Entry 5L0Q (X-ray diffraction, 2.76 A resolution); this record covers chains A and C of the 6 polymer chains in the assembly.

# Chain A
Name: Disintegrin and metalloproteinase domain-containing protein 10
Organism: Bos taurus
Notes: EC 3.4.24.81
Reference sequence: Q10741 (ADA10_BOVIN); residues 455-646 here = UniProt positions 455-646
Sequence (203 residues; each row starts with the number of its first residue):
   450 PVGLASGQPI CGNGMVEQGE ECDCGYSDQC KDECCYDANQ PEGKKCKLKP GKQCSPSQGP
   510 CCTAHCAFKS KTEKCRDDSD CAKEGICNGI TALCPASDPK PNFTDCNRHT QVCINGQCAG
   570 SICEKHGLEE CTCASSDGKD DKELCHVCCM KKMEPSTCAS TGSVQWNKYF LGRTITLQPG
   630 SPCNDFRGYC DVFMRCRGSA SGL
Cystine bridges: Cys460-Cys495, Cys471-Cys484, Cys473-Cys479, Cys483-Cys515, Cys503-Cys511, Cys510-Cys536, Cys524-Cys543, Cys530-Cys562, Cys555-Cys567, Cys572-Cys598, Cys580-Cys607, Cys582-Cys597, Cys594-Cys639, Cys632-Cys645
Covalent attachments: N-acetylglucosamine (NAG) linked to Asn551
Sequence notes: expression tag (450-454, 647-652)
Bound ions: Mg2+: Ile459, Asn462, Met464, Glu466, Glu469, Asp472
UniProt features mapped onto this chain:
  - glycosylation: Asn551 (N-linked (GlcNAc...) asparagine)
Reported in the primary citation:
  - conformationally variable residues (order/disorder transition): Pro450 to Glu482
  - post-translational modification sites: Asn551

# Chain C
Name: mAb 8C7 heavy chain
Organism: Homo sapiens
Sequence (222 residues; each row starts with the number of its first residue):
     1 QVQLEESGAE LARPGSSVKL SCKASGYTFT NYWLQWVKQR TGQGLEWIGA IYPRDGDAKY
    61 SQKFKDKASL TVNESSSTAY MHLSALASED SAVYYCARAN YGLYYAMDRW GQGTSVTVSS
   121 AKTTPPSVYP LAPGSAAQTN SMVTLGCLVK GYFPEPVTVT WNSGSLSSGV HTFPAVLQSD
   181 LYTLSSSVTV PSSPWPSETV TCNVAHPASS TKVDKKIVPR DC
Disordered / not traced: 134-140, 221-222
Cystine bridges: Cys22-Cys96, Cys147-Cys202
Covalent attachments: N-acetylglucosamine (NAG) linked to Asn73

# Interface between chain A and chain C
Pairs across the interface - 22 pairs, chain A then chain C:
  Asp589(A) with Arg54(C), salt bridge
  Lys591(A) with Asp57(C), salt bridge
  Pro628(A) with Tyr104(C), hydrogen bond (backbone-side chain)
  Tyr638(A) with Leu103(C), hydrophobic
  Cys639(A) with Leu103(C)
  Asp640(A) with Trp33(C); Leu103(C); Tyr105(C), hydrogen bond
  Val641(A) with Leu103(C), hydrogen bond (backbone-backbone); Tyr104(C), hydrophobic
  Phe642(A) with Trp33(C), hydrophobic; Gln35(C); Ala50(C), hydrophobic; Lys59(C), hydrogen bond (backbone-side chain); Tyr105(C), hydrophobic
  Arg644(A) with Trp33(C); Tyr52(C); Asp55(C), salt bridge; Asp57(C), salt bridge
  Arg646(A) with Asn31(C), hydrogen bond (side chain-backbone); Tyr52(C); Tyr105(C), hydrogen bond
Also at the interface, not in a pair above, chain A (11 interface residues in all): Gly629
Also at the interface, not in a pair above, chain C (13 interface residues in all): Trp47
The authors on this interface:
  - pairs named by the authors: Asp640(A)-Tyr105(C) (hydrogen bond), Arg644(A)-Asp55(C) (hydrogen bond), Arg644(A)-Asp57(C) (hydrogen bond), Arg646(A)-Asn31(C) (hydrogen bond), Arg646(A)-Tyr52(C), Arg646(A)-Tyr105(C) (hydrogen bond)
  - epitope / paratope residues, chain A: Pro628(A), Cys639(A), Asp640(A), Val641(A), Phe642(A), Arg644(A), Arg646(A)
  - epitope / paratope residues, chain C: Asn31(C), Trp33(C), Tyr52(C), Asp55(C), Asp57(C), Lys59(C), Leu103(C), Tyr104(C), Tyr105(C)

# Overview
11 residues of chain A and 13 residues of chain C are in contact, with 6 hydrogen bonds and 4 salt bridges.
Polar pairs include Asp589(A)-Arg54(C), Lys591(A)-Asp57(C) and Arg644(A)-Asp55(C). The paper describes
hydrogen bonds between Asp640(A) and Tyr105(C), Arg644(A) and Asp55(C) and Arg644(A) and Asp57(C) among
others; a contact between Arg646(A) and Tyr52(C). The paper reports epitope/paratope residues Pro628(A),
Cys639(A) and Asn31(C) among others; a modification site at Asn551(A).
Here chain A is Disintegrin and metalloproteinase domain-containing protein 10 (Bos taurus) and chain C is mAb
8C7 heavy chain (Homo sapiens). Entry 5L0Q (Crystal structure of the complex between ADAM10 D+C domain and a
conformation specific mAb 8C7) was determined by X-ray diffraction.
